6S6X - chains C and F of the 12 polymer chains in the assembly; structure by electron microscopy, 3.50 A resolution.

# Chain C (and F)
Molecule: Glutamate synthase [NADPH] large chain
From: Azospirillum brasilense
Notes: EC 1.4.1.13; chain F of this document is another copy of the same molecule, construct and numbering; everything in this record applies to it too
Reference sequence: Q05755 (GLTB_AZOBR); residues -35 to 1479 here correspond to UniProt positions 1-1515 (UniProt number = residue number + 36)
Chain sequence (1515 residues; numbered -35 to 1479; the number before each row is that of its first residue; numbers below 1 keep their minus sign (Met-35 is residue -35)):
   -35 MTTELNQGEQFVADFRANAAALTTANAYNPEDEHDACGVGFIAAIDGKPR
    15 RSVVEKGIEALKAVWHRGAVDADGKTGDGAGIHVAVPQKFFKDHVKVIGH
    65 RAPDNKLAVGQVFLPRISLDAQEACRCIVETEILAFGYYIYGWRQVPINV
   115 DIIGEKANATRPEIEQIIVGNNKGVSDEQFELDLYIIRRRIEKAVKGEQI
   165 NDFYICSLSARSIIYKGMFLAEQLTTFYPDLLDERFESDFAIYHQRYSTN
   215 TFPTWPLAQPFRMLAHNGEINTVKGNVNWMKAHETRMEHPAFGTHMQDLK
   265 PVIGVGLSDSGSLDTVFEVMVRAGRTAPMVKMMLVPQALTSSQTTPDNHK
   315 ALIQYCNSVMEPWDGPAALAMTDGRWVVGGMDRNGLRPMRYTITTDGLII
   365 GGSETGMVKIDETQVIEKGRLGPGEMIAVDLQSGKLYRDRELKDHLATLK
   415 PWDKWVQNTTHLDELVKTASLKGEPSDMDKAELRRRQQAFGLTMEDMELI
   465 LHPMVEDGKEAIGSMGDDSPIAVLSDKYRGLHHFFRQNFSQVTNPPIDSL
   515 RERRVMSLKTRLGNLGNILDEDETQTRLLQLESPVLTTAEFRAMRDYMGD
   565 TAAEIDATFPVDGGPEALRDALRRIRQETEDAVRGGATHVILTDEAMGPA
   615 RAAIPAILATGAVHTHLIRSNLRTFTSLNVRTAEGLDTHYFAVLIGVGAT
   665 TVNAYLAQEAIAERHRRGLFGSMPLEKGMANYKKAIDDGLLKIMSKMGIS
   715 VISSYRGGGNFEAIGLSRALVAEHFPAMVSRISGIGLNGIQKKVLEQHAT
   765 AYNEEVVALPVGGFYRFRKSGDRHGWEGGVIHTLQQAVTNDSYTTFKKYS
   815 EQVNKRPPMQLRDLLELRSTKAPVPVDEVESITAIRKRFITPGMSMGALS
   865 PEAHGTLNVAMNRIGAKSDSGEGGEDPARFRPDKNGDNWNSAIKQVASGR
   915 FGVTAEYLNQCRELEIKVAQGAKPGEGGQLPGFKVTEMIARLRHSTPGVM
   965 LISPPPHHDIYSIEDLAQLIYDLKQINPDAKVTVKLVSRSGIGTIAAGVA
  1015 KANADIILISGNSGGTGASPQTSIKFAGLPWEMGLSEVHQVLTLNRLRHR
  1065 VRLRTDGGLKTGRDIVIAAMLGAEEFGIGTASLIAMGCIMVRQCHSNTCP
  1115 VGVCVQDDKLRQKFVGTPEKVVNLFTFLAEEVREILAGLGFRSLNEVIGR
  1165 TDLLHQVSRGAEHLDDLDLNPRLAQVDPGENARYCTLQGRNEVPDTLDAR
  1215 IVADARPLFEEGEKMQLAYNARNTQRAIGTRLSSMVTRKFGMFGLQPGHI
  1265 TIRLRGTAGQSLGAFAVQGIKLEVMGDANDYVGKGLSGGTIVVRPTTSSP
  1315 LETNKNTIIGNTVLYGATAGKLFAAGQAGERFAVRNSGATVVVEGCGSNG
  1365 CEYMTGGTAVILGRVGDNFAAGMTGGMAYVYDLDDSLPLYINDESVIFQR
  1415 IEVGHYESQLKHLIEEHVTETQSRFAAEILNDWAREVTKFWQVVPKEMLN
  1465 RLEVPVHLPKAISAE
Disordered / not traced: -35 to 0, 1473-1479
Ion coordination: 3Fe-4S cluster Fe: Cys1102, Cys1108, Cys1113
Residues lining bound ligands:
  - 3Fe-4S cluster (F3S): Met479, Cys1102, Ile1103, Met1104, Val1105, Arg1106, Gln1107, Cys1108, Cys1113, Val1117, Cys1118
  - FMN (flavin mononucleotide): Met479, Pro856, Gly857, Met858, Ser859, Ala862, Leu863, Glu886, Gln909, Lys931, Gln934, Lys999, Ser1024, Ser1027, Gly1028, Gly1029, Thr1030, Gly1031, Asp1070, Gly1071, Gly1072, Leu1073, Ile1092, Gly1093, Thr1094, Cys1118
UniProt features mapped onto this chain:
  - active site: Cys1 (For GATase activity)
  - binding site (FMN): Leu1049 to Arg1106
  - binding site ([3Fe-4S] cluster): Cys1102, Cys1108, Cys1113

# Interface between chain C and chain F
Contacting residue pairs - 41 pairs, chain C then chain F:
  Ile62(C) with Gln1170(F); Val1171(F); Ser1172(F)
  Arg80(C) with Leu1058(F)
  Ile81(C) with Leu1058(F)
  Leu83(C) with Glu1051(F)
  Glu87(C) with Arg732(F), salt bridge; Ser744(F); Arg745(F)
  Arg90(C) with Pro1185(F)
  Cys91(C) with Arg732(F)
  Glu94(C) with Arg732(F), salt bridge; Ser747(F), hydrogen bond
  Thr95(C) with Ala733(F)
  Trp107(C) with Asp1182(F); Asn1184(F)
  Gln109(C) with Ala1188(F); Gln1189(F), hydrogen bond (side chain-backbone)
  Val114(C) with Asp1191(F)
  Glu129(C) with Asn1184(F)
  Lys160(C) with Gln163(F)
  Gln163(C) with Lys160(F); Val269(F)
  Asn165(C) with Asn165(F)
  Val269(C) with Gln163(F)
  Arg732(C) with Glu87(F), salt bridge; Cys91(F); Glu94(F), salt bridge
  Ala733(C) with Thr95(F)
  Ser744(C) with Glu87(F)
  Ser747(C) with Glu94(F)
  Glu1051(C) with Leu83(F)
  Leu1058(C) with Arg80(F); Ile81(F)
  Gln1170(C) with Ile62(F)
  Val1171(C) with Ile62(F)
  Asn1184(C) with Glu129(F)
  Pro1185(C) with Arg90(F)
  Ala1188(C) with Gln109(F)
  Gln1189(C) with Gln109(F)
  Asp1191(C) with Val114(F)
Other interface residues (no listed pair), chain C (42 interface residues in all): Val61, Leu98, Tyr103, Arg108, Glu162, Ala736, Val743, Arg745, Val1055, Ser1172, Asp1182, Leu1187
Other interface residues (no listed pair), chain F (40 interface residues in all): Val61, Trp107, Glu162, Ala736, Arg832, Val1055, Leu1178, Leu1187

# Overview
Chain C and chain F form an interface of 42 and 40 residues respectively, with 2 hydrogen bonds and 4 salt
bridges. Polar contacts include Glu87(C)-Arg732(F), Glu94(C)-Arg732(F) and Glu94(C)-Ser747(F). Bound to chain
C: flavin mononucleotide and 3Fe-4S cluster.
Chain C and chain F are both Glutamate synthase [NADPH] large chain (Azospirillum brasilense); the structure,
Structure of Azospirillum brasilense Glutamate Synthase in a6b6 oligomeric state, was determined by electron
microscopy (same publication as 6S6S, 6S6T and 6S6U).
